Entry 9ICN (X-ray diffraction, 3.00 A resolution); this record covers chains T and A of the 3 polymer chains in the assembly.

Chain T:
Molecule: 7-nt DNA strand
Sequence (7 nucleotides; each row starts with the number of its first residue):
     2 CATCTGT

Chain A:
Name: Protein (DNA polymerase beta (e.c.2.7.7.7))
Organism: Homo sapiens
Reference sequence: P06746 (DPOB_HUMAN); residues 2-335 here correspond to UniProt positions 1-334 (UniProt number = residue number - 1)
Amino-acid sequence (335 residues; row label = number of the first residue in the row):
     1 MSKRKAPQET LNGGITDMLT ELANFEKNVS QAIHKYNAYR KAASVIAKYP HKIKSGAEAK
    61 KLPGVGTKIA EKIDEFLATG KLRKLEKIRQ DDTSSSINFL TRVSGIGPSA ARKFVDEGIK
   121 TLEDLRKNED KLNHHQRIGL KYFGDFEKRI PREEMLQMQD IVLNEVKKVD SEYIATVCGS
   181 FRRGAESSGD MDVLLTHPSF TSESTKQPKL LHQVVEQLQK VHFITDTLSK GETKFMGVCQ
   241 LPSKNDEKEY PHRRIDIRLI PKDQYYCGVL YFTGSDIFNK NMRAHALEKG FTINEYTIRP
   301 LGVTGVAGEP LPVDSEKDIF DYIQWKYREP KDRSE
Unresolved in the structure: 1-8
Swiss-Prot annotation at these positions:
  - binding site (K(+)): Lys61
  - binding site (Na(+)): Lys61
Bound ions: Na+ site 1 near Leu62 (its only coordinating residue here); Na+ site 2: Thr101, Val103, Ile106 (shared with 1 residue of chain P); Mg2+: Asp190 (together with 2',3'-dideoxycytidine 5'-triphosphate)
Ligand contacts: 2',3'-dideoxycytidine 5'-triphosphate (DCT): Arg149, Gly179, Ser180, Arg183, Ser188, Gly189, Asp190

Chain T / chain A interface:
Residue-residue contacts (10; chain T residue first):
  DA3(T) - Thr233(A)  phosphate contact
  DA3(T) - Lys234(A)  phosphate contact
  DT4(T) - Ser229(A)  phosphate contact
  DT4(T) - Lys230(A)  phosphate contact
  DT4(T) - Gly231(A)  phosphate contact
  DT4(T) - Glu232(A)  hydrogen bond to the phosphate
  DT4(T) - Thr233(A)  hydrogen bond to the phosphate
  DT4(T) - Lys234(A)  hydrogen bond to the phosphate
  DC5(T) - Ser229(A)  sugar contact
  DC5(T) - Lys230(A)  hydrogen bond to the phosphate
Also at the interface, not in a pair above, chain T (5 interface residues in all): DC2, DT6
Also at the interface, not in a pair above, chain A (10 interface residues in all): Asn133, His134, Leu228, Tyr296

Summary:
5 residues of chain T and 10 residues of chain A are in contact; the contacts include 4 hydrogen bonds. Polar
contacts include DT4(T)-Glu232(A), DT4(T)-Thr233(A) and DT4(T)-Lys234(A). Ligands of chain A:
2',3'-dideoxycytidine 5'-triphosphate. From UniProt: K+-binding residue Lys61(A) and Na+-binding residue
Lys61(A) on chain A.
Here chain T is a 7-nt DNA strand and chain A is Protein (DNA polymerase beta (e.c.2.7.7.7)) (Homo sapiens).
Entry 9ICN (DNA polymerase beta (e.c.2.7.7.7)/DNA complex + 2',3'-dideoxycytidine-5'-triphosphate, soaked in
the presence of ddctp and MGCL2) was determined by X-ray diffraction together with 1ZQT, 7ICE, 7ICF, 7ICG,
7ICH, 7ICI and 39 further entries from the same study.
